PDB entry 4CT3 | X-ray diffraction, 1.69 A resolution | chain E

# Chain E
Name: ORF30/ORF32
From: Kayvirus kay
Notes: fragment: chapk, residues 1-165
Reference sequence: Q6Y7T6 (Q6Y7T6_BPPGK); residues 1-165 here = UniProt positions 1-165
Amino-acid sequence (165 residues; row label = number of the first residue in the row):
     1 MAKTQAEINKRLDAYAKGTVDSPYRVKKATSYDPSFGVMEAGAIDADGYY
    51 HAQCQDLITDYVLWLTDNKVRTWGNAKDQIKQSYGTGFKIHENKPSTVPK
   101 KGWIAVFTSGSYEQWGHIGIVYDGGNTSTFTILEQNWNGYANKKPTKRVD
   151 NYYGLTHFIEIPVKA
Not modelled in the structure: 1
Modified / non-standard residues: Cys54 (S-(methylmercury)-L-cysteine; CMH)
Bound ions: Hg2+ near Ala2 (its only coordinating residue here); Ca2+: Asp45, Asp47, Tyr49, His51, Asp56; methyl mercury ion: Trp64, Asp67
Swiss-Prot annotation at these positions:
  - active site (For endopeptidase activity): His117, Glu134
  - binding site (Ca(2+)): Asp45, Asp47, Tyr49, His51, Asp56
  - mutagenesis: Tyr49 (Y49A: No effect on staphylolytic ability), His51 (H51A: Reduced staphylolytic ability), His117 (H117A: Complete loss of staphylolytic ability), Glu134 (E134A: Strongly reduced staphylolytic ability)
What the authors report for this chain:
  - Ca2+ coordination: Asp45, Asp47, Tyr49, His51, Asp56
  - mutagenesis - D45A, D47A, D56A, H117A: abolished catalytic activity
  - mutagenesis - H51A, E134A, N136A: decreased catalytic activity
  - mutagenesis - Y49A: unchanged catalytic activity
  - catalytic residues: His117, Glu134, Asn136 (proposed by the authors, not directly observed)

# In short
Asp45, Asp47, Tyr49, His51 and Asp56 coordinate Ca2+. Trp64 and Asp67 form the methyl mercury ion site.
UniProt lists active-site residues His117 and Glu134, 5 Ca2+-binding residues and 4 mutagenesis sites. From
the paper: catalytic residues His117, Glu134 and Asn136; D45A, D47A and D56A, among others, abolish catalytic
activity; 8 substitutions were tested in all.
Chain E is ORF30/ORF32 (Kayvirus kay); the structure, Methylmercury chloride derivative structure of the lytic
CHAPK domain of the endolysin LysK from Staphylococcus aureus ..., was determined by X-ray diffraction (same
publication as 4CSH).
